PDB entry 9DHP | electron microscopy, 4.18 A resolution (low resolution: residue-level contacts below are approximate; hydrogen-bond / salt-bridge calls are withheld) | chains C and D of the 8 polymer chains in the assembly

== Chain C (and D) ==
Molecule: Isoform Flip of Glutamate receptor 2
From: Rattus norvegicus
Notes: chain D of this document is another copy of the same molecule, construct and numbering; everything in this record applies to it too
UniProt: P19491 (GRIA2_RAT), isoform P19491-2; residues 391-820 here correspond to UniProt positions 412-841 (UniProt number = residue number + 21)
Sequence (430 residues; each row starts with the number of its first residue):
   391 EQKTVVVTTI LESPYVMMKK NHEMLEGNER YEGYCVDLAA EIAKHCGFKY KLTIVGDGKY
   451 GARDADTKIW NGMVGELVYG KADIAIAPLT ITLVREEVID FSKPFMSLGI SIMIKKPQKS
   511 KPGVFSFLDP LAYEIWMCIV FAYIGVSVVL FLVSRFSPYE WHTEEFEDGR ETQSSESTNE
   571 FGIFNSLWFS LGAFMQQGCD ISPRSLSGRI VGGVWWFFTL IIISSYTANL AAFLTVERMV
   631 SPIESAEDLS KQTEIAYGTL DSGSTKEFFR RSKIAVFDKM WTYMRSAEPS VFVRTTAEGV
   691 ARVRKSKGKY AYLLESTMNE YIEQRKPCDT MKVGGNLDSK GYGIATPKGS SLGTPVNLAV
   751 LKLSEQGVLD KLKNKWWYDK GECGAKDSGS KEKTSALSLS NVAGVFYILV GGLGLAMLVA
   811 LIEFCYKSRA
Not modelled in the structure: 550-564, 776-784 (chain D: 550-564, 820)
Sequence notes: conflict Gln392 (Asn413 in P19491)
Cystine bridges: Cys718-Cys773
Curated features (UniProtKB/Swiss-Prot):
  - binding site (L-glutamate): Pro478, Thr480, Arg485, Ser654, Thr655, Glu705
  - site: Arg453 (Interaction with the cone snail toxin Con-ikot-ikot), Ile633 (Crucial to convey clamshell closure to channel opening), Arg660 (Interaction with the cone snail toxin Con-ikot-ikot), Lys752 (Interaction with the cone snail toxin Con-ikot-ikot)
  - modified residue (Phosphoserine): Ser662, Ser696
  - lipidation (S-palmitoyl cysteine): Cys589, Cys815

== How chain C and chain D interact ==
Contacting residue pairs - 43 pairs, chain C then chain D:
  Leu521(C) with Leu787(D)
  Ala522(C) with Leu787(D)
  Val539(C) with Leu803(D)
  Phe546(C) with Phe814(D)
  Ser547(C) with Phe814(D); Lys817(D)
  Tyr549(C) with Lys817(D)
  Ala583(C) with Gln587(D)
  Gln586(C) with Gln586(D); Gln587(D)
  Ser592(C) with Asp590(D)
  Leu596(C) with Phe574(D); Val809(D)
  Ser597(C) with Ala806(D); Val809(D); Ala810(D)
  Arg599(C) with Phe574(D); Asn575(D); Trp578(D)
  Val601(C) with Leu803(D); Ala806(D)
  Gly603(C) with Leu581(D)
  Trp606(C) with Trp578(D); Leu581(D); Gly582(D); Met585(D); Gln587(D)
  Phe608(C) with Val795(D); Phe796(D)
  Leu610(C) with Met585(D); Gln587(D); Ile613(D)
  Ile611(C) with Val795(D)
  Ile612(C) with Val792(D)
  Ser614(C) with Tyr616(D); Thr617(D)
  Ala618(C) with Thr617(D); Leu620(D); Ala621(D)
  Ala622(C) with Ala621(D); Thr625(D)
  Glu644(C) with Ser780(D)
  Ser676(C) with Asp769(D)
Interface residues without a listed pair, chain C (40 interface residues in all): Glu524, Ile525, Cys528, Ala532, Val536, Pro548, Pro593, Ser595, Ile600, Val604, Trp605, Phe607, Thr609, Asn619, Thr625, Thr672
Interface residues without a listed pair, chain D (33 interface residues in all): Phe517, Ala786, Leu789, Ile798, Leu799, Glu813

== In short ==
40 residues of chain C face 33 of chain D across their interface. UniProt lists 6 L-glutamate-binding residues
on chain C.
Both chains are Isoform Flip of Glutamate receptor 2 (Rattus norvegicus). Entry 9DHP (Resting state 1 of the
GluA2-gamma2 complex) was determined by electron microscopy (same publication as 9DHQ, 9DHR, 9DHS, 9DHT, 9MRK,
9MRL, 9MRM and 9MRN).
